PDB entry 2YNH | X-ray diffraction, 2.90 A resolution | chains A and B

# Chain A
Molecule: Reverse transcriptase/ribonuclease H
From: HIV-1 M\:B_HXB2R
Notes: EC 2.7.7.49, 2.7.7.7, 3.1.26.13, 3.1.13.2
UniProtKB: P04585 (POL_HV1H2); residues 1-560 here correspond to UniProt positions 588-1147 (UniProt number = residue number + 587)
Amino-acid sequence (563 residues; row label = number of the first residue in the row; numbers below 1 keep their minus sign (Met-2 is residue -2)):
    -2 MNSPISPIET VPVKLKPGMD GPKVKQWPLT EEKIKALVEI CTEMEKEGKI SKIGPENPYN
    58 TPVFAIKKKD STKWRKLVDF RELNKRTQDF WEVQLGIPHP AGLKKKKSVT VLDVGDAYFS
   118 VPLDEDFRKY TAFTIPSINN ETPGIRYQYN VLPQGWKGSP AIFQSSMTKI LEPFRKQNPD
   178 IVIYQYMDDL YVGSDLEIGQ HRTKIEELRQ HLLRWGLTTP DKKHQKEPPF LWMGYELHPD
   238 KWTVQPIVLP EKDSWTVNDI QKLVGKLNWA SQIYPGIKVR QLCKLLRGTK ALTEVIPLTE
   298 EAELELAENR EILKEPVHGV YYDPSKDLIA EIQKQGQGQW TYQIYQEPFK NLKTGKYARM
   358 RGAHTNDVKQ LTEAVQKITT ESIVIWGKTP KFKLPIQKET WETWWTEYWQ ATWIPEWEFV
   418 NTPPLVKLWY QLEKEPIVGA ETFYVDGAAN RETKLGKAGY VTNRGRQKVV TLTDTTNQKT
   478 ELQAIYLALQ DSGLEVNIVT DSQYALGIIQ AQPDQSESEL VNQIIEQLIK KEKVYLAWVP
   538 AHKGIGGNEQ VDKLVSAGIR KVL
Not modelled in the structure: -2, 559-560
Differences from the reference sequence: expression tag (-2 to 0)
Ligand contacts:
  - EUR (4-chloranyl-N-[[4-chloranyl-3-(3-chloranyl-5-cyano-phenoxy)-2-fluoranyl-phenyl]methyl]-2-(hydroxymethyl)-1H-imidazole-5-carboxamide): Pro95, Leu100, Lys101, Lys102, Lys103, Lys104, Ser105, Val106, Val108, Val179, Tyr181, Tyr188, Val189, Gly190, Pro225, Phe227, Trp229, Leu234, His235, Pro236, Tyr318
  - d(-)-tartaric acid (TAR): Ile434, Val435, Gly436, Ala437, Glu438, Asn460, Arg461
Swiss-Prot annotation at these positions:
  - region: Phe227 to His235 (RT 'primer grip')
  - motif: Trp398 to Trp414 (Tryptophan repeat motif)
  - binding site (Mg(2+)): Asp110, Asp185, Asp186, Asp443, Glu478, Asp498, Asp549
  - site: Trp401 (Essential for RT p66/p51 heterodimerization), Trp414 (Essential for RT p66/p51 heterodimerization), Phe440, Tyr441 (Cleavage), Leu560 (Cleavage)

# Chain B
Molecule: P51 RT
From: HIV-1 M\:B_HXB2R
UniProtKB: P04585 (POL_HV1H2); residues 1-428 here correspond to UniProt positions 588-1015 (UniProt number = residue number + 587)
Amino-acid sequence (447 residues; numbered -18 to 428; the number before each row is that of its first residue; numbers below 1 keep their minus sign (Met-18 is residue -18)):
   -18 MAGHHHHHHG SAENLYFQGP ISPIETVPVK LKPGMDGPKV KQWPLTEEKI KALVEICTEM
    42 EKEGKISKIG PENPYNTPVF AIKKKDSTKW RKLVDFRELN KRTQDFWEVQ LGIPHPAGLK
   102 KKKSVTVLDV GDAYFSVPLD EDFRKYTAFT IPSINNETPG IRYQYNVLPQ GWKGSPAIFQ
   162 SSMTKILEPF RKQNPDIVIY QYMDDLYVGS DLEIGQHRTK IEELRQHLLR WGLTTPDKKH
   222 QKEPPFLWMG YELHPDKWTV QPIVLPEKDS WTVNDIQKLV GKLNWASQIY PGIKVRQLCK
   282 LLRGTKALTE VIPLTEEAEL ELAENREILK EPVHGVYYDP SKDLIAEIQK QGQGQWTYQI
   342 YQEPFKNLKT GKYARMRGAH TNDVKQLTEA VQKITTESIV IWGKTPKFKL PIQKETWETW
   402 WTEYWQATWI PEWEFVNTPP LVKLWYQ
Not modelled in the structure: -18 to 4, 216-228, 357-361
Differences from the reference sequence: expression tag (-18 to 0)
Swiss-Prot annotation at these positions:
  - region: Phe227 to His235 (RT 'primer grip')
  - motif: Trp398 to Trp414 (Tryptophan repeat motif)
  - binding site (Mg(2+)): Asp110, Asp185, Asp186
  - site (Essential for RT p66/p51 heterodimerization): Trp401, Trp414

# Interface between chain A and chain B
Contacting residue pairs (107; chain A residue first):
  Val8(A) - Glu53(B)
  Pro9(A) - Glu53(B)
  Gln85(A) - Glu53(B)  hydrogen bond (side chain-backbone)
  Asp86(A) - Lys20(B)  salt bridge
  Asp86(A) - Pro55(B)
  Phe87(A) - Pro52(B)
  Phe87(A) - Pro55(B)
  Trp88(A) - Pro52(B)  hydrogen bond (backbone-backbone)
  Trp88(A) - Asn54(B)
  Trp88(A) - Pro55(B)
  Trp88(A) - Asn57(B)
  Trp88(A) - Thr131(B)
  Trp88(A) - Arg143(B)
  Gln91(A) - Pro140(B)
  Leu92(A) - Gln23(B)
  Leu92(A) - Asn137(B)
  Gly93(A) - Asn137(B)  hydrogen bond (backbone-side chain)
  Ile94(A) - Asn137(B)
  Pro95(A) - Asn136(B)
  Pro95(A) - Asn137(B)
  His96(A) - Asn136(B)  hydrogen bond (backbone-side chain)
  Gly99(A) - Asn136(B)
  Leu100(A) - Asn136(B)
  Ala158(A) - Pro52(B)  hydrophobic
  Gln161(A) - Pro140(B)
  Ser162(A) - Pro52(B)
  Thr165(A) - Pro140(B)
  Glu169(A) - Lys49(B)  salt bridge
  Val179(A) - Glu138(B)
  Tyr181(A) - Glu138(B)
  Gln182(A) - Glu138(B)  hydrogen bond (backbone-backbone)
  Gln182(A) - Pro140(B)
  Arg358(A) - Gln394(B)  hydrogen bond
  Arg358(A) - Glu396(B)  salt bridge
  Glu370(A) - Gln394(B)
  Gln373(A) - Glu396(B)
  Gln373(A) - Thr397(B)
  Gln373(A) - Thr400(B)  hydrogen bond
  Gln373(A) - Trp401(B)
  Thr376(A) - Trp401(B)
  Thr377(A) - Trp24(B)
  Ile380(A) - Pro25(B)  hydrophobic
  Ile380(A) - Leu26(B)
  Ile380(A) - Thr400(B)
  Val381(A) - Pro25(B)  hydrophobic
  Val381(A) - Asn136(B)  hydrogen bond (backbone-backbone)
  Ile382(A) - Ile135(B)
  Ile382(A) - Asn136(B)
  Trp383(A) - Ile135(B)
  Gly384(A) - Thr27(B)
  Gly384(A) - Glu28(B)  hydrogen bond (backbone-backbone)
  Gly384(A) - Ile135(B)
  Trp402(A) - Lys331(B)  hydrogen bond (backbone-side chain)
  Trp402(A) - Asp364(B)
  Glu404(A) - Lys424(B)  hydrogen bond (backbone-side chain)
  Tyr405(A) - Lys331(B)  hydrogen bond (backbone-side chain)
  Trp406(A) - Lys331(B)
  Trp406(A) - Asn418(B)
  Trp406(A) - Pro420(B)
  Gln407(A) - Lys331(B)  hydrogen bond (backbone-side chain)
  Gln407(A) - Pro392(B)
  Gln407(A) - Ile393(B)
  Gln407(A) - Val417(B)  hydrogen bond (side chain-backbone)
  Gln407(A) - Asn418(B)  hydrogen bond
  Ala408(A) - Asp364(B)
  Ala408(A) - Leu368(B)  hydrophobic
  Ala408(A) - Pro392(B)  hydrogen bond (backbone-backbone)
  Ala408(A) - Ile393(B)
  Thr409(A) - Asp364(B)  hydrogen bond (backbone-side chain)
  Trp410(A) - Asn363(B)
  Trp410(A) - Val365(B)  hydrophobic
  Pro412(A) - Trp401(B)  hydrophobic
  Pro433(A) - Asn255(B)
  Pro433(A) - Leu289(B)  hydrophobic
  Pro433(A) - Thr290(B)
  Ile434(A) - Thr290(B)
  Val435(A) - Thr290(B)
  Thr439(A) - Ala288(B)
  Thr439(A) - Leu289(B)  hydrogen bond (side chain-backbone)
  Tyr441(A) - Val254(B)
  Tyr441(A) - Gln258(B)  hydrogen bond
  Tyr441(A) - Lys287(B)  hydrogen bond (side chain-backbone)
  Thr459(A) - Thr286(B)
  Asn460(A) - Thr286(B)
  Asn460(A) - Lys287(B)
  Asn460(A) - Ala288(B)
  Asn494(A) - Leu289(B)
  Gln500(A) - Trp426(B)
  Leu503(A) - Leu422(B)  hydrophobic
  Gln507(A) - Pro421(B)
  Tyr532(A) - Asn255(B)  hydrogen bond
  Tyr532(A) - Lys259(B)
  Tyr532(A) - Leu289(B)  hydrophobic
  Ala534(A) - Lys259(B)
  Trp535(A) - Lys259(B)
  Trp535(A) - Leu422(B)  hydrophobic
  Trp535(A) - Trp426(B)  hydrophobic
  Val536(A) - Gln258(B)
  Pro537(A) - Gly262(B)
  Pro537(A) - Asn265(B)
  Lys540(A) - Asn265(B)
  Lys540(A) - Cys280(B)
  Gly543(A) - Leu283(B)
  Gly543(A) - Gly285(B)
  Gly544(A) - Gly285(B)  hydrogen bond (backbone-backbone)
  Gly544(A) - Thr286(B)
  Gln547(A) - Gly285(B)  hydrogen bond (side chain-backbone)
Interface residues without a listed pair, chain A (72 interface residues in all): Ile159, Arg172, Ile180, Thr369, Thr386, Thr403, Glu432, Val458, Val496, Gly541, Ile542
Interface residues without a listed pair, chain B (61 interface residues in all): Tyr56, Thr139, Val261, Arg284, Gly333, Trp337, Tyr405, Thr419

# Overview
72 residues of chain A face 61 of chain B across their interface, with 23 hydrogen bonds and 3 salt bridges.
Polar pairs include Asp86(A)-Lys20(B), Glu169(A)-Lys49(B) and Arg358(A)-Glu396(B). Ligands of chain A:
d(-)-tartaric acid and compound EUR.
Here chain A is Reverse transcriptase/ribonuclease H and chain B is P51 RT, both from HIV-1 M\:B_HXB2R. Entry
2YNH (HIV-1 Reverse Transcriptase in complex with inhibitor GSK500) was determined by X-ray diffraction
together with 2YNF, 2YNG and 2YNI from the same study.
